Entry 8YDM (electron microscopy, 3.05 A resolution); this record covers chains L and M of the 18 polymer chains in the assembly.

[Chain L]
Name: Reaction center protein L chain
Organism: Chloroflexus aurantiacus J-10-fl
UniProtKB: P11695 (RCEL_CHLAA); numbering as in UniProt (aligned over 1-311)
Amino-acid sequence (311 residues; each row starts with the number of its first residue):
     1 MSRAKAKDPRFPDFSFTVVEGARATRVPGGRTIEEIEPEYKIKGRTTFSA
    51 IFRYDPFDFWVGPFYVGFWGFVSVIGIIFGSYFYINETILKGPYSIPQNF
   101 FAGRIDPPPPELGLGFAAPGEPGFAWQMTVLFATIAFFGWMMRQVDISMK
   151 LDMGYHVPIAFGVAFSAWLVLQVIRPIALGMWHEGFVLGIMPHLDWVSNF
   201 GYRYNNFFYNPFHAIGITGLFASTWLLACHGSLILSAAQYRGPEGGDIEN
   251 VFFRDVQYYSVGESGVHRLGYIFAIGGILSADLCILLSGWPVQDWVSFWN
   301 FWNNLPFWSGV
Disordered / not traced: 1-4, 311
Ion coordination: bacteriochlorophyll a Mg site 1 near His193 (its only coordinating residue here); bacteriochlorophyll a Mg site 2 near His213 (its only coordinating residue here); Mn2+: His230, His267 (shared with Glu224(M), His256(M) of chain M)
Small-molecule neighbours:
  - bacteriochlorophyll a (BCL), molecule 1: Phe137, Phe161, Ala164, Ala167, Trp168, Leu171, Trp196, Val197, Ser198, Phe200, Tyr202, Phe207, Phe208, His213, Gly216, Ile217, Leu220, Phe221, Ile278, Ala281, Asp282, Cys284, Ile285
  - bacteriochlorophyll a (BCL), molecule 2: Phe137, Trp168, Phe186, Ile190, His193, Leu194, Val197
  - bacteriopheophytin a (BPH), molecule 1: Gly76, Ile77, Gly80, Ser81, Tyr84, Ala133, Ala136, Phe137, Trp140, Gln144, Val157, Ala160, Phe161, Ala164, Trp168, Phe186, Leu188, Gly189, Ile190, His193, Ala274, Ile278
  - bacteriopheophytin a (BPH), molecule 2: Phe208, Ala214, Ile217, Thr218, Phe221, Ala222, Trp225
  - bacteriopheophytin a (BPH), molecule 3: Phe221, Thr224, Trp225, Ala228, Cys229, Val256
  - Menaquinone 11 (MQE; 2-methyl-3-[(2E,6E,10E,14E,18E,22E,26E,30E,34E,38E)-3,7,11,15,19,23,27,31,35,39,43-undecamethyltetratetraconta-2,6,10,1 4,18,22,26,30,34,38,42-undecaen-1-yl]naphthalene-1,4-dione), molecule 1: Phe64, Gly70, Ser73, Val74, Ile78, Ser81, Ile85, Trp140, Arg143
  - Menaquinone 11 (MQE), molecule 2: Leu226, Cys229, His230, Leu233, Glu249, Asn250, Phe253, Gln257, Ser260, Val261, Gly262, Glu263, Val266, Leu269, Ile272, Phe273, Gly276, Leu283
Swiss-Prot annotation at these positions:
  - binding site ((7R,8Z)-bacteriochlorophyll b): His183, His213
  - binding site (Fe cation): His230, His267
  - binding site (a ubiquinone): Phe253
What the authors report for this chain:
  - binding site for bacteriochlorophyll a: His193, His213
  - Mn2+ coordination: His230, His267

[Chain M]
Name: Reaction center protein M chain
Organism: Chloroflexus aurantiacus J-10-fl
UniProtKB: P09438 (RCEM_CHLAA); residue numbers follow UniProt; this construct covers 1-307
Amino-acid sequence (307 residues; numbered 1 to 307; the number before each row is that of its first residue):
     1 MATINMTPGDLELGRDRGRIGKPIEIPLLENFGFDSQLGPFYLGFWNAVA
    51 YITGGIFTFIWLMVMFAQVNYNPVAFAKYFVVLQIDPPSSRYGLSFPPLN
   101 EGGWWLIATFFLTVSIFAWYMHIYTRAKALGIKPYLAYGFTGAIALYLVI
   151 YIIRPVWMGDWSEAPAHGIKALLDWTNNVSVRYGNFYYNPFHMLSIFFLL
   201 GSTLLLAMHAGTIWALEKYAAHEEWNEIQAPGTGTERAQLFWRWCMGFNA
   251 NAYSIHLWAFWFAWLCGITGALGVFFSMPDFVNNWFQWGIEAGINYPQGP
   301 TPPVSLP
Disordered / not traced: 1-9, 305-307
Ion coordination: bacteriochlorophyll a Mg near His192 (its only coordinating residue here); Mn2+: Glu224, His256 (shared with His230(L), His267(L) of chain L)
Small-molecule neighbours:
  - bacteriochlorophyll a (BCL), molecule 1: Gly54, Phe57, Thr58, Leu112, Ile116, Phe140, Ala143, Leu146, Tyr147, Ile150, Trp175, Thr176, Val179, Ser180, Phe186, Tyr187, His192, Ser195, Ile196, Leu199, Cys266, Gly270, Ala271, Gly273, Val274
  - bacteriochlorophyll a (BCL), molecule 2: Thr176, Tyr187, Leu200
  - bacteriochlorophyll a (BCL), molecule 3: Tyr187, His192, Met193, Ile196, Phe197, Leu200, Gly201, Leu204
  - bacteriopheophytin a (BPH), molecule 1: Phe57, Trp61, Leu112, Tyr147, Ile150, Tyr151, Pro165, His167, Gly168, Ile169, Leu172, Leu173, Trp175, Thr176
  - bacteriopheophytin a (BPH), molecule 2: Ser115, Ile116, Trp119, Ile123, Leu136, Gly139, Phe140, Ala143, Ala263, Cys266, Gly267
  - bacteriopheophytin a (BPH), molecule 3: Leu200, Thr203, Leu204, Ala207, Met208, Trp242, Met246
  - Menaquinone 11 (MQE; 2-methyl-3-[(2E,6E,10E,14E,18E,22E,26E,30E,34E,38E)-3,7,11,15,19,23,27,31,35,39,43-undecamethyltetratetraconta-2,6,10,1 4,18,22,26,30,34,38,42-undecaen-1-yl]naphthalene-1,4-dione): Leu204, Leu205, Met208, His209, Thr212, Ile213, Thr235, Ala238, Gln239, Trp242, Met246, Phe248, Asn249, Ala250, Asn251, Ile255, Trp258, Phe262
Swiss-Prot annotation at these positions:
  - binding site ((7R,8Z)-bacteriochlorophyll b): His192
  - binding site (Fe cation): His209, Glu236, His256
  - modified residue: Ala2 (Blocked amino end (Ala))
What the authors report for this chain:
  - binding site for bacteriochlorophyll a: His192
  - binding site for bacteriopheophytin a: Leu172
  - Mn2+ coordination: His209, Glu224, His256

[Chain L / chain M interface]
Residue-residue contacts (198; chain L residue first):
  Lys5(L) - Glu30(M)
  Ala6(L) - Glu25(M)
  Ala6(L) - Pro27(M)
  Ala6(L) - Glu30(M)
  Lys7(L) - Asn31(M)
  Asp8(L) - Pro27(M)
  Asp8(L) - Leu28(M)
  Asp8(L) - Asn31(M)  hydrogen bond (backbone-side chain)
  Phe11(L) - Leu28(M)  hydrophobic
  Phe11(L) - Asn31(M)  hydrogen bond (backbone-side chain)
  Pro12(L) - Asn31(M)  hydrogen bond (backbone-side chain)
  Asp13(L) - Asn31(M)
  Phe14(L) - Asn31(M)
  Phe14(L) - Phe32(M)  hydrophobic
  Ser15(L) - Glu30(M)
  Ser15(L) - Asn31(M)
  Phe16(L) - Glu217(M)
  Phe16(L) - His222(M)
  Val18(L) - Lys218(M)
  Val19(L) - Lys218(M)  hydrogen bond (backbone-backbone)
  Ala22(L) - Tyr219(M)
  Ala22(L) - Ala220(M)
  Ala22(L) - Thr233(M)
  Arg23(L) - Glu223(M)  salt bridge
  Thr25(L) - Gly232(M)
  Thr25(L) - Thr233(M)  hydrogen bond (side chain-backbone)
  Arg26(L) - Ala220(M)  hydrogen bond (side chain-backbone)
  Arg26(L) - Glu223(M)  salt bridge
  Arg26(L) - Asn226(M)
  Arg26(L) - Glu227(M)  salt bridge
  Arg26(L) - Ala230(M)
  Arg26(L) - Gly232(M)
  Val27(L) - Gln229(M)
  Val27(L) - Ala230(M)
  Val27(L) - Pro231(M)
  Pro28(L) - Gln229(M)
  Pro28(L) - Ala230(M)  hydrophobic
  Gly29(L) - Gln229(M)
  Gly30(L) - Pro231(M)
  Arg31(L) - Glu236(M)  salt bridge
  Ile33(L) - Arg243(M)
  Ile36(L) - Glu236(M)
  Ile36(L) - Leu240(M)  hydrophobic
  Glu37(L) - Leu240(M)
  Glu37(L) - Arg243(M)  salt bridge
  Glu37(L) - Trp244(M)  hydrogen bond
  Tyr40(L) - Thr233(M)
  Tyr40(L) - Glu236(M)  hydrogen bond
  Tyr40(L) - Arg237(M)
  Tyr40(L) - Leu240(M)  hydrophobic
  Tyr40(L) - Trp244(M)
  Trp60(L) - Trp244(M)
  Pro63(L) - Arg243(M)
  Pro63(L) - Trp244(M)
  Pro63(L) - Gly247(M)
  Phe64(L) - Trp244(M)
  Phe64(L) - Met246(M)
  Phe64(L) - Gly247(M)
  Tyr65(L) - Trp244(M)  hydrogen bond (backbone-backbone)
  Pro93(L) - Pro297(M)
  Tyr94(L) - Gly293(M)
  Tyr94(L) - Asn295(M)  hydrogen bond (side chain-backbone)
  Tyr94(L) - Tyr296(M)
  Tyr94(L) - Pro297(M)
  Gln98(L) - Ala292(M)  hydrogen bond (side chain-backbone)
  Gln98(L) - Gly293(M)  hydrogen bond (side chain-backbone)
  Gln98(L) - Ile294(M)
  Phe101(L) - Ile294(M)  hydrophobic
  Ala102(L) - Ile294(M)
  Ala102(L) - Asn295(M)
  Ala102(L) - Tyr296(M)
  Arg104(L) - Tyr296(M)
  Trp140(L) - Cys245(M)
  Arg143(L) - Trp244(M)  hydrogen bond (side chain-backbone)
  Arg143(L) - Cys245(M)  hydrogen bond (side chain-backbone)
  Gln144(L) - Cys245(M)
  Ile147(L) - Phe241(M)  hydrophobic
  Ile147(L) - Trp244(M)
  Ile147(L) - Cys245(M)  hydrophobic
  Ser148(L) - Phe241(M)
  Leu151(L) - Arg237(M)
  Leu151(L) - Phe241(M)
  Leu151(L) - Trp244(M)  hydrophobic
  Asp152(L) - Lys218(M)  salt bridge
  Asp152(L) - Tyr219(M)
  Met153(L) - Ala215(M)  hydrophobic
  Met153(L) - Leu216(M)  hydrophobic
  Met153(L) - Arg237(M)
  Gly154(L) - Ala215(M)
  His156(L) - Gly211(M)
  His156(L) - Trp214(M)
  His156(L) - Ala215(M)
  Val157(L) - Gly211(M)
  Val157(L) - Thr212(M)
  Val157(L) - Trp242(M)  hydrophobic
  Met191(L) - Met193(M)  hydrophobic
  Met191(L) - Ile294(M)
  Leu194(L) - Tyr187(M)
  Asp195(L) - Tyr188(M)  hydrogen bond
  Val197(L) - Tyr187(M)
  Ser198(L) - Asn185(M)
  Ser198(L) - Tyr187(M)
  Tyr202(L) - Asn177(M)  hydrogen bond
  Tyr202(L) - Val181(M)
  Asn206(L) - Asn177(M)
  Phe208(L) - Leu173(M)
  Phe208(L) - Thr176(M)
  Phe208(L) - Asn177(M)
  Tyr209(L) - Lys170(M)
  Tyr209(L) - Asp174(M)  hydrogen bond
  Leu220(L) - Leu199(M)  hydrophobic
  Leu220(L) - Leu200(M)  hydrophobic
  Leu220(L) - Thr203(M)
  Phe221(L) - Leu199(M)  hydrophobic
  Ser223(L) - Thr203(M)  hydrogen bond
  Ser223(L) - Leu206(M)
  Thr224(L) - Leu199(M)
  Thr224(L) - Ser202(M)
  Thr224(L) - Thr203(M)
  Leu227(L) - Ser202(M)
  Leu227(L) - Leu206(M)  hydrophobic
  Leu227(L) - Ala259(M)
  Ala228(L) - Ala263(M)  hydrophobic
  His230(L) - His209(M)  hydrogen bond
  His230(L) - Glu224(M)  salt bridge
  His230(L) - His256(M)  hydrogen bond
  Gly231(L) - His256(M)
  Ser232(L) - Tyr135(M)
  Ser232(L) - Leu136(M)
  Ser232(L) - Phe260(M)
  Ile234(L) - Glu224(M)
  Ile234(L) - Ile228(M)  hydrophobic
  Ile234(L) - His256(M)
  Leu235(L) - Tyr135(M)
  Leu235(L) - Tyr253(M)  hydrophobic
  Leu235(L) - Leu257(M)  hydrophobic
  Ser236(L) - Ile132(M)
  Ser236(L) - Lys133(M)
  Ser236(L) - Tyr135(M)
  Ala237(L) - Trp225(M)  hydrogen bond (backbone-side chain)
  Ala238(L) - Ile228(M)  hydrophobic
  Ala238(L) - Tyr253(M)  hydrophobic
  Tyr240(L) - Leu130(M)
  Tyr240(L) - Ile132(M)  hydrophobic
  Tyr240(L) - Trp225(M)  hydrogen bond (backbone-side chain)
  Arg241(L) - Gln229(M)  hydrogen bond
  Gly245(L) - Trp225(M)  hydrogen bond (backbone-side chain)
  Ile248(L) - Leu130(M)
  Ile248(L) - Ile132(M)  hydrophobic
  Glu249(L) - Trp225(M)
  Phe252(L) - Ala127(M)  hydrophobic
  Phe252(L) - Leu130(M)  hydrophobic
  Phe252(L) - Ile132(M)  hydrophobic
  Phe252(L) - Leu136(M)  hydrophobic
  Arg254(L) - Asp35(M)  salt bridge
  Arg254(L) - Gln37(M)
  Arg254(L) - Gly39(M)
  Arg254(L) - Pro40(M)
  Asp255(L) - Arg19(M)  salt bridge
  Asp255(L) - Tyr42(M)
  Asp255(L) - His122(M)
  Asp255(L) - Arg126(M)  salt bridge
  Val256(L) - Trp119(M)  hydrophobic
  Val256(L) - His122(M)
  Val256(L) - Ile123(M)  hydrophobic
  Tyr258(L) - Gly39(M)
  Tyr259(L) - Leu29(M)
  Tyr259(L) - Phe34(M)
  Tyr259(L) - Asp35(M)  hydrogen bond (side chain-backbone)
  Tyr259(L) - Gln37(M)
  Ser260(L) - Asp35(M)
  Val261(L) - Phe34(M)  hydrophobic
  Gly262(L) - Asp35(M)
  Glu263(L) - His222(M)
  Glu263(L) - Glu223(M)
  Glu263(L) - Glu224(M)
  Ser264(L) - Gly33(M)  hydrogen bond (side chain-backbone)
  Ser264(L) - Glu217(M)
  Ser264(L) - His222(M)
  Gly265(L) - Gly33(M)  hydrogen bond (backbone-backbone)
  Gly265(L) - Phe34(M)
  His267(L) - His209(M)  hydrogen bond
  His267(L) - Ala210(M)
  His267(L) - Ile213(M)
  His267(L) - Glu224(M)  salt bridge
  Arg268(L) - Phe32(M)
  Arg268(L) - Trp214(M)
  Arg268(L) - Glu217(M)  salt bridge
  Gly270(L) - Leu206(M)
  Tyr271(L) - Ala210(M)
  Tyr271(L) - Gly211(M)
  Tyr271(L) - Trp214(M)  hydrophobic
  Ala274(L) - Ala207(M)  hydrophobic
  Trp302(L) - Lys78(M)  hydrogen bond (side chain-backbone)
  Asn303(L) - Lys78(M)  hydrogen bond
  Phe307(L) - Val74(M)
  Trp308(L) - Val74(M)
  Trp308(L) - Lys78(M)
Other interface residues (no listed pair), chain L (104 interface residues in all): Lys41, Gly62, Lys150, Leu226, Cys229, Gln239, Gly246, Asn250, Phe253
Other interface residues (no listed pair), chain M (96 interface residues in all): Ser36, Leu38, Phe41, Tyr79, Gly131, Leu205, Met208

[Overview]
104 residues of chain L and 96 residues of chain M are in contact, with 30 hydrogen bonds and 12 salt bridges.
Polar contacts include Arg23(L)-Glu223(M), Arg26(L)-Glu223(M) and Arg26(L)-Glu227(M). From the paper: a
binding site for bacteriochlorophyll a at His193(L), His213(L) and His192(M); a binding site for
bacteriopheophytin a at Leu172(M).
Chain L is Reaction center protein L chain and chain M is Reaction center protein M chain, both from
Chloroflexus aurantiacus J-10-fl; the structure, Cryo-EM structure of CaRC-LH complex from Chloroflexus
aurantiacus, was determined by electron microscopy.
